Entry 7AFL (electron microscopy, 4.20 A resolution (low resolution: residue-level contacts below are approximate; hydrogen-bond / salt-bridge calls are withheld)); this record covers chains A and P of the 14 polymer chains in the assembly.

# Chain A
Molecule: 16SrRNA
Organism: Escherichia coli
Sequence (1542 nucleotides; each row starts with the number of its first residue):
     1 AAAUUGAAGA GUUUGAUCAU GGCUCAGAUU GAACGCUGGC GGCAGGCCUA ACACAUGCAA
    61 GUCGAACGGU AACAGGAAGA AGCUUGCUUC UUUGCUGACG AGUGGCGGAC GGGUGAGUAA
   121 UGUCUGGGAA ACUGCCUGAU GGAGGGGGAU AACUACUGGA AACGGUAGCU AAUACCGCAU
   181 AACGUCGCAA GACCAAAGAG GGGGACCUUC GGGCCUCUUG CCAUCGGAUG UGCCCAGAUG
   241 GGAUUAGCUA GUAGGUGGGG UAACGGCUCA CCUAGGCGAC GAUCCCUAGC UGGUCUGAGA
   301 GGAUGACCAG CCACACUGGA ACUGAGACAC GGUCCAGACU CCUACGGGAG GCAGCAGUGG
   361 GGAAUAUUGC ACAAUGGGCG CAAGCCUGAU GCAGCCAUGC CGCGUGUAUG AAGAAGGCCU
   421 UCGGGUUGUA AAGUACUUUC AGCGGGGAGG AAGGGAGUAA AGUUAAUACC UUUGCUCAUU
   481 GACGUUACCC GCAGAAGAAG CACCGGCUAA CUCCGUGCCA GCAGCCXCGG UAAUACGGAG
   541 GGUGCAAGCG UUAAUCGGAA UUACUGGGCG UAAAGCGCAC GCAGGCGGUU UGUUAAGUCA
   601 GAUGUGAAAU CCCCGGGCUC AACCUGGGAA CUGCAUCUGA UACUGGCAAG CUUGAGUCUC
   661 GUAGAGGGGG GUAGAAUUCC AGGUGUAGCG GUGAAAUGCG UAGAGAUCUG GAGGAAUACC
   721 GGUGGCGAAG GCGGCCCCCU GGACGAAGAC UGACGCUCAG GUGCGAAAGC GUGGGGAGCA
   781 AACAGGAUUA GAUACCCUGG UAGUCCACGC CGUAAACGAU GUCGACUUGG AGGUUGUGCC
   841 CUUGAGGCGU GGCUUCCGGA GCUAACGCGU UAAGUCGACC GCCUGGGGAG UACGGCCGCA
   901 AGGUUAAAAC UCAAAUGAAU UGACGGGGGC CCGCACAAGC GGUGGAGCAU GUGGUUUAAU
   961 UCGAUGXAAC GCGAAGAACC UUACCUGGUC UUGACAUCCA CGGAAGUUUU CAGAGAUGAG
  1021 AAUGUGCCUU CGGGAACCGU GAGACAGGUG CUGCAUGGCU GUCGUCAGCU CGUGUUGUGA
  1081 AAUGUUGGGU UAAGUCCCGC AACGAGCGCA ACCCUUAUCC UUUGUUGCCA GCGGUCCGGC
  1141 CGGGAACUCA AAGGAGACUG CCAGUGAUAA ACUGGAGGAA GGUGGGGAUG ACGUCAAGUC
  1201 AUCAUGGCCC UUACGACCAG GGCUACACAC GUGCUACAAU GGCGCAUACA AAGAGAAGCG
  1261 ACCUCGCGAG AGCAAGCGGA CCUCAUAAAG UGCGUCGUAG UCCGGAUUGG AGUCUGCAAC
  1321 UCGACUCCAU GAAGUCGGAA UCGCUAGUAA UCGUGGAUCA GAAUGCCACG GUGAAUACGU
  1381 UCCCGGGCCU UGUACACACC GCCCGUXACA CCAUGGGAGU GGGUUGCAAA AGAAGUAGGU
  1441 AGCUUAACCU UCGGGAGGGC GCUUACCACU UUGUGAUUCA UGACUGGGGU GAAGUCGUAA
  1501 CAAGGUAACC GUAGGGGAAC CUGCGGUUGG AUCACCUCCU UA
Disordered / not traced: 931-1386, 1398-1408, 1492-1506, 1537-1542
Modified residues: PSU (pseudouridine-5'-monophosphate) at position 516, G7M (N7-methyl-guanosine-5'-monophosphate) at position 527, 2MG (2N-methylguanosine-5'-monophosphate) at position 966, 5MC (5-methylcytidine-5'-monophosphate) at position 967, 2MG (2N-methylguanosine-5'-monophosphate) at position 1207, 4OC (4n,o2'-methylcytidine-5'-monophosphate) at position 1402, 5MC (5-methylcytidine-5'-monophosphate) at position 1407, UR3 (3-methyluridine-5'-monophoshate) at position 1498, 2MG (2N-methylguanosine-5'-monophosphate) at position 1516, MA6 (6N-dimethyladenosine-5'-monophoshate) at position 1518, MA6 (6N-dimethyladenosine-5'-monophoshate) at position 1519
Covalent attachments: covalent link U793-MA6_1518
Metal / ion sites: Mg2+ site 1: G31, C48; Mg2+ site 2: C48, U114, G115; Mg2+ site 3 near A53 (its only coordinating residue here); Mg2+ site 4: C58, A59, U387; Mg2+ site 5: A109, G331; Mg2+ site 6 near G113 (its only coordinating residue here); Mg2+ site 7: A116, G117, G289; Mg2+ site 8 near U150 (its only coordinating residue here); Mg2+ site 9 near A171 (its only coordinating residue here); Mg2+ site 10 near C352 (its only coordinating residue here); Mg2+ site 11: G450, A452; Mg2+ site 12 near A547 (its only coordinating residue here); 10 more Mg2+ sites not listed

# Chain P
Molecule: 30S ribosomal protein S16
Organism: Escherichia coli
Reference sequence: C3SYP2 (C3SYP2_ECOLX); residue numbers follow UniProt; this construct covers 1-82
Amino-acid sequence (82 residues; each row starts with the number of its first residue):
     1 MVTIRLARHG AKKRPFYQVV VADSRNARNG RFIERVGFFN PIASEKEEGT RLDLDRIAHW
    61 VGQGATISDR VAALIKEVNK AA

# Chain A / chain P interface
Contacting residue pairs - 60 pairs, chain A then chain P:
  C43(A) - Lys12(P)
  A44(A) - Ala11(P)
  A44(A) - Lys12(P)
  C110(A) - Arg25(P)
  G111(A) - Arg25(P)
  G134(A) - Met1(P)
  G134(A) - Arg25(P)
  C135(A) - Met1(P)
  C136(A) - Met1(P)
  C136(A) - Gly64(P)
  U137(A) - Gly64(P)
  G227(A) - Gln63(P)
  A228(A) - Gln63(P)
  U229(A) - Asp23(P)
  U229(A) - Ile33(P)
  G230(A) - Asp23(P)
  G230(A) - Arg25(P)
  G230(A) - Arg31(P)
  G310(A) - Gly30(P)
  G310(A) - Arg31(P)
  A374(A) - Tyr17(P)
  A374(A) - Arg70(P)
  U375(A) - Leu6(P)
  U375(A) - Tyr17(P)
  U375(A) - Arg28(P)
  U375(A) - Arg70(P)
  G376(A) - Arg5(P)
  G376(A) - Leu6(P)
  G376(A) - Arg28(P)
  G376(A) - Ser68(P)
  G376(A) - Val71(P)
  G377(A) - Thr3(P)
  G377(A) - Arg5(P)
  U390(A) - Arg28(P)
  C392(A) - Arg8(P)
  C392(A) - Lys12(P)
  C392(A) - Lys13(P)
  A393(A) - Lys12(P)
  A393(A) - Lys13(P)
  G449(A) - Ile42(P)
  A451(A) - Arg70(P)
  A452(A) - Arg70(P)
  A452(A) - Ala73(P)
  G474(A) - Lys76(P)
  C483(A) - Lys13(P)
  G616(A) - Glu47(P)
  G617(A) - Arg14(P)
  G617(A) - Ser44(P)
  G617(A) - Lys46(P)
  G617(A) - Glu47(P)
  C618(A) - Arg14(P)
  C618(A) - Ser44(P)
  C618(A) - Lys46(P)
  C623(A) - Ala11(P)
  C624(A) - Gly10(P)
  C624(A) - Ala11(P)
  U625(A) - Phe16(P)
  G626(A) - Phe38(P)
  G626(A) - Arg51(P)
  G627(A) - Arg51(P)
Interface residues without a listed pair, chain A (42 interface residues in all): U231, A309, C311, G378, G391, G450, G453, U473, A608
Interface residues without a listed pair, chain P (44 interface residues in all): His9, Pro15, Gln18, Ser24, Ala27, Asn29, Phe32, Arg35, Pro41, Trp60, Thr66, Asp69, Lys80

# Overview
Chain A and chain P form an interface of 42 and 44 residues respectively. G31(A) and C48(A) coordinate Mg2+
site 1. C48(A), U114(A) and G115(A) form the Mg2+ site 2.
Here chain A is 16SrRNA and chain P is 30S ribosomal protein S16, both from Escherichia coli. Entry 7AFL
(Bacterial 30S ribosomal subunit assembly complex state D (multibody refinement for body domain of 30S
ribosome)) was determined by electron microscopy, deposited together with 7AF3, 7AF5, 7AF8, 7AFA, 7AFD, 7AFH
and 17 further entries.
